Entry 7DEE (solution NMR); this record covers chains A and B.

# Chain A
Molecule: CASP8 and FADD-like apoptosis regulator
From: Homo sapiens
UniProt: O15519 (CFLAR_HUMAN); residues 6-177 here correspond to UniProt positions 2-173 (UniProt number = residue number - 4)
Chain sequence (185 residues; each row starts with the number of its first residue):
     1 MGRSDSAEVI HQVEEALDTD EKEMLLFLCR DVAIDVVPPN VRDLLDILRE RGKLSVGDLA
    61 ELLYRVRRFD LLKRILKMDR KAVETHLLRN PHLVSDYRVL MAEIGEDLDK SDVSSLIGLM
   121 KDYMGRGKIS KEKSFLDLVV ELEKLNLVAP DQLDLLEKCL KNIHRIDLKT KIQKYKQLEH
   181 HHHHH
Construct notes: initiating methionine (1); expression tag (2-5, 178-185); engineered mutation Gly-118 (Phe114 in O15519)

# Chain B
Molecule: C8-H1a
From: Homo sapiens
Chain sequence (8 residues; row label = number of the first residue in the row):
     1 DFSRNLYD

# Interface between chain A and chain B
Residue-residue contacts - 19 pairs, chain A then chain B:
  Val-9(A) / Asp-8(B)
  Val-56(A) / Asn-5(B)
  Val-56(A) / Asp-8(B)
  Gly-57(A) / Asn-5(B)
  Ala-60(A) / Asn-5(B)
  Ile-75(A) / Asp-8(B)
  Leu-76(A) / Arg-4(B)
  Leu-76(A) / Tyr-7(B)
  Leu-76(A) / Asp-8(B)
  Lys-77(A) / Arg-4(B)
  Lys-77(A) / Tyr-7(B)
  Met-78(A) / Asp-1(B)
  Met-78(A) / Arg-4(B)
  Met-78(A) / Asn-5(B)
  Asp-79(A) / Arg-4(B)
  Ala-82(A) / Asp-1(B)
  Ala-82(A) / Arg-4(B)
  His-86(A) / Asp-1(B)
  His-86(A) / Asn-5(B)
Also at the interface, not in a pair above, chain A (13 interface residues in all): Ser-6, Val-83
Also at the interface, not in a pair above, chain B (7 interface residues in all): Phe-2, Leu-6

# Overview
13 residues of chain A face 7 of chain B across their interface.
Chain A is CASP8 and FADD-like apoptosis regulator and chain B is C8-H1a, both from Homo sapiens; the
structure, Structural Basis of the regulation of DISC Assembly by the interaction of c-FLIPs with
Procaspase-8, was determined by solution NMR.
